8R67 - chains C and E of the 6 polymer chains in the assembly; structure by X-ray diffraction, 2.20 A resolution.

== Chain C ==
Name: Detyrosinated tubulin alpha-1B chain
From: Bos taurus
Reference sequence: P81947 (TBA1B_BOVIN); residues 1-451 here = UniProt positions 1-451
Amino-acid sequence (451 residues; each row starts with the number of its first residue):
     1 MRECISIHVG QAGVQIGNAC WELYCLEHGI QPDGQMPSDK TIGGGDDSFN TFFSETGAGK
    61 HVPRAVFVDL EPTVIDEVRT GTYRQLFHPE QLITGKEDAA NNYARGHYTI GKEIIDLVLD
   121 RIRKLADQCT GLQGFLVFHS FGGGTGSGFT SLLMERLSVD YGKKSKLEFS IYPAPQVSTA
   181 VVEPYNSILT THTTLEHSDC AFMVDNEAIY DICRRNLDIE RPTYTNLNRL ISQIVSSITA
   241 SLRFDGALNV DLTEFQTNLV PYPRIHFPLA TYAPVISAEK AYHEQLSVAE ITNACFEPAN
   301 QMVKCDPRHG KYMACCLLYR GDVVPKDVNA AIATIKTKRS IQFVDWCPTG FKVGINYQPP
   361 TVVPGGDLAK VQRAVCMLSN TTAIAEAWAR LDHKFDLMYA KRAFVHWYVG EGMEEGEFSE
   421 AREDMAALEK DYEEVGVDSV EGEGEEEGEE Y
Not modelled in the structure: 441-451
Bound ions: Ca2+: Asp-39, Thr-41, Gly-44, Glu-55
Small-molecule neighbours: GTP (guanosine-5'-triphosphate): Gly-10, Gln-11, Ala-12, Gln-15, Ile-16, Asp-69, Asp-98, Ala-99, Ala-100, Asn-101, Ser-140, Gly-142, Gly-143, Gly-144, Thr-145, Gly-146, Ile-171, Pro-173, Val-177, Ser-178, Thr-179, Glu-183, Asn-206, Tyr-224, Leu-227, Asn-228, Ile-231

== Chain E ==
Name: Stathmin-4
From: Rattus norvegicus
Reference sequence: P63043 (STMN4_RAT); residues 5-145 here correspond to UniProt positions 49-189 (UniProt number = residue number + 44)
Amino-acid sequence (143 residues; numbered 3 to 145; the number before each row is that of its first residue):
     3 MADMEVIELN KCTSGQSFEV ILKPPSFDGV PEFNASLPRR RDPSLEEIQK KLEAAEERRK
    63 YQEAELLKHL AEKREHEREV IQKAIEENNN FIKMAKEKLA QKMESNKENR EAHLAAMLER
   123 LQEKDKHAEE VRKNKELKEE ASR
Not modelled in the structure: 3-5, 28-43, 144-145
Sequence notes: initiating methionine (3); expression tag (4)
Swiss-Prot annotation at these positions:
  - modified residue: Ser-46 (Phosphoserine)

== How chain C and chain E interact ==
Residue-residue contacts (33):
  His-107(C) with Lys-104(E); Met-105(E)
  Tyr-108(C) with Lys-104(E); Met-105(E), hydrophobic; Asn-108(E)
  Thr-109(C) with Arg-112(E)
  Lys-112(C) with Met-105(E)
  Glu-155(C) with Leu-101(E); Lys-104(E), salt bridge
  Arg-156(C) with Leu-101(E)
  Ser-158(C) with Phe-93(E); Ile-94(E)
  Val-159(C) with Ile-94(E); Ala-97(E), hydrophobic; Lys-98(E)
  Gly-162(C) with Asn-90(E); Ile-94(E)
  Lys-163(C) with Asn-90(E), hydrogen bond (backbone-side chain); Phe-93(E)
  Thr-193(C) with Lys-104(E)
  Glu-196(C) with Lys-100(E), salt bridge
  His-197(C) with Phe-93(E); Ala-97(E)
  Val-409(C) with His-115(E), hydrogen bond (backbone-side chain)
  Gly-410(C) with Arg-112(E)
  Glu-411(C) with Asn-108(E), hydrogen bond (backbone-side chain); Arg-112(E), salt bridge
  Gly-412(C) with Asn-108(E), hydrogen bond (backbone-side chain); Asn-111(E), hydrogen bond (backbone-side chain); Arg-112(E)
  Met-413(C) with Asn-108(E)
  Glu-414(C) with Ser-107(E); Asn-111(E), hydrogen bond
Interface residues without a listed pair, chain C (20 interface residues in all): Leu-152

== In short ==
Chain C and chain E form an interface of 20 and 14 residues respectively, with 6 hydrogen bonds and 3 salt
bridges. Among the polar pairs are Glu-155(C)/Lys-104(E), Glu-196(C)/Lys-100(E) and Glu-411(C)/Arg-112(E).
Chain C binds GTP.
Chain C is Detyrosinated tubulin alpha-1B chain (Bos taurus) and chain E is Stathmin-4 (Rattus norvegicus);
the structure, tubulin-cryptophycin complex, was determined by X-ray diffraction.
